PDB entry 8VIS | X-ray diffraction, 1.59 A resolution | chains A and B

== Chain A ==
Protein: Transmembrane protease serine 11D non-catalytic chain
From: Homo sapiens
UniProtKB: O60235 (TM11D_HUMAN); residues 44-186 here = UniProt positions 44-186
Amino-acid sequence (145 residues; row label = number of the first residue in the row):
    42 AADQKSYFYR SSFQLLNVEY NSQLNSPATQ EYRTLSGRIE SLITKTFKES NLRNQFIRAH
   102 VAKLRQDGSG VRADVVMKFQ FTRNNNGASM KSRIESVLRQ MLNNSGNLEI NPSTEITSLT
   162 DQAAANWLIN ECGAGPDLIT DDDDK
Unresolved in the structure: 42-171
Construct notes: expression tag (42-43); engineered mutation D182 (Leu in O60235), D183 (Ser in O60235), D184 (Glu in O60235), D185 (Gln in O60235), K186 (Arg in O60235)
Bound ions: Mg2+ near T181 (its only coordinating residue here)
UniProt features mapped onto this chain:
  - glycosylation: N144 (N-linked (GlcNAc...) asparagine)
What the authors report for this chain:
  - mutagenesis - L182D/S183D/E184D/Q185D/R186K: increased expression

== Chain B ==
Protein: Transmembrane protease serine 11D catalytic chain
From: Homo sapiens
UniProtKB: O60235 (TM11D_HUMAN); residues 187-418 here = UniProt positions 187-418
Amino-acid sequence (244 residues; numbered 187 to 430; the number before each row is that of its first residue):
   187 ILGGTEAEEG SWPWQVSLRL NNAHHCGGSL INNMWILTAA HCFRSNSNPR DWIATSGIST
   247 TFPKLRMRVR NILIHNNYKS ATHENDIALV RLENSVTFTK DIHSVCLPAA TQNIPPGSTA
   307 YVTGWGAQEY AGHTVPELRQ GQVRIISNDV CNAPHSYNGA ILSGMLCAGV PQGGVDACQG
   367 DSGGPLVQED SRRLWFIVGI VSWGDQCGLP DKPGVYTRVT AYLDWIRQQT GIEFVEHHHH
   427 HHHH
Unresolved in the structure: 421-430
Construct notes: expression tag (419-430)
Disulfides: C212-C228, C337-C353, C364-C393
UniProt features mapped onto this chain:
  - active site (Charge relay system): H227, D272, S368
What the authors report for this chain:
  - catalytic residues: H227, D272, S368
  - specificity-determining residues: H211, A363 (proposed by the authors, not directly observed)
  - specificity-determining residues: R230

== Interface between chain A and chain B ==
Inter-chain disulfides: C173(A)-C292(B)
Pairs across the interface (31):
  E172(A) - S290(B)  hydrogen bond (backbone-side chain)
  C173(A) - S290(B)
  C173(A) - V291(B)
  C173(A) - C292(B)  disulfide
  C173(A) - L380(B)
  G174(A) - S290(B)  hydrogen bond (backbone-backbone)
  G174(A) - C292(B)
  G174(A) - R379(B)
  G174(A) - L380(B)
  G174(A) - W381(B)  hydrogen bond (backbone-backbone)
  A175(A) - P199(B)
  A175(A) - W200(B)
  A175(A) - H289(B)  hydrogen bond (backbone-side chain)
  G176(A) - W381(B)
  P177(A) - S197(B)
  P177(A) - W198(B)  hydrophobic
  P177(A) - W381(B)
  L179(A) - W198(B)  hydrophobic
  L179(A) - W381(B)
  I180(A) - Y307(B)
  I180(A) - Q328(B)  hydrogen bond (backbone-side chain)
  I180(A) - E375(B)
  T181(A) - T305(B)  hydrogen bond (backbone-side chain)
  T181(A) - Y307(B)
  T181(A) - Q328(B)
  T181(A) - E375(B)  hydrogen bond
  D182(A) - T305(B)  hydrogen bond (backbone-side chain)
  D183(A) - S304(B)
  D183(A) - T305(B)  hydrogen bond (side chain-backbone)
  D183(A) - R330(B)  hydrogen bond (backbone-side chain)
  D185(A) - R330(B)  hydrogen bond (backbone-side chain)
Interface residues without a listed pair, chain B (21 interface residues in all): F284, A306, Q326, V373

== In short ==
The interface between chain A and chain B involves 12 residues on one side and 21 on the other; the contacts
include 1 disulfide bond and 11 hydrogen bonds. Polar contacts include E172(A)-S290(B), A175(A)-H289(B) and
I180(A)-Q328(B). The paper reports catalytic residues H227(B), D272(B) and S368(B);
L182D/S183D/E184D/Q185D/R186K of chain A increase expression.
Here chain A is Transmembrane protease serine 11D non-catalytic chain and chain B is Transmembrane protease
serine 11D catalytic chain, both from Homo sapiens. Entry 8VIS (Human TMPRSS11D complexed with a
disulfide-linked autoinhibitory DDDDK peptide) was determined by X-ray diffraction (same publication as 9DPF).
